Entry 6QL6 (electron microscopy, 2.90 A resolution); this record covers chains A and I of the 12 polymer chains in the assembly.

== Chain A ==
Molecule: Fatty acid synthase subunit alpha
Source organism: Saccharomyces cerevisiae
Notes: EC 2.3.1.86, 1.1.1.100, 2.3.1.41
UniProtKB: P19097 (FAS2_YEAST); numbering as in UniProt (aligned over 1-1887)
Amino-acid sequence (1887 residues; each row starts with the number of its first residue):
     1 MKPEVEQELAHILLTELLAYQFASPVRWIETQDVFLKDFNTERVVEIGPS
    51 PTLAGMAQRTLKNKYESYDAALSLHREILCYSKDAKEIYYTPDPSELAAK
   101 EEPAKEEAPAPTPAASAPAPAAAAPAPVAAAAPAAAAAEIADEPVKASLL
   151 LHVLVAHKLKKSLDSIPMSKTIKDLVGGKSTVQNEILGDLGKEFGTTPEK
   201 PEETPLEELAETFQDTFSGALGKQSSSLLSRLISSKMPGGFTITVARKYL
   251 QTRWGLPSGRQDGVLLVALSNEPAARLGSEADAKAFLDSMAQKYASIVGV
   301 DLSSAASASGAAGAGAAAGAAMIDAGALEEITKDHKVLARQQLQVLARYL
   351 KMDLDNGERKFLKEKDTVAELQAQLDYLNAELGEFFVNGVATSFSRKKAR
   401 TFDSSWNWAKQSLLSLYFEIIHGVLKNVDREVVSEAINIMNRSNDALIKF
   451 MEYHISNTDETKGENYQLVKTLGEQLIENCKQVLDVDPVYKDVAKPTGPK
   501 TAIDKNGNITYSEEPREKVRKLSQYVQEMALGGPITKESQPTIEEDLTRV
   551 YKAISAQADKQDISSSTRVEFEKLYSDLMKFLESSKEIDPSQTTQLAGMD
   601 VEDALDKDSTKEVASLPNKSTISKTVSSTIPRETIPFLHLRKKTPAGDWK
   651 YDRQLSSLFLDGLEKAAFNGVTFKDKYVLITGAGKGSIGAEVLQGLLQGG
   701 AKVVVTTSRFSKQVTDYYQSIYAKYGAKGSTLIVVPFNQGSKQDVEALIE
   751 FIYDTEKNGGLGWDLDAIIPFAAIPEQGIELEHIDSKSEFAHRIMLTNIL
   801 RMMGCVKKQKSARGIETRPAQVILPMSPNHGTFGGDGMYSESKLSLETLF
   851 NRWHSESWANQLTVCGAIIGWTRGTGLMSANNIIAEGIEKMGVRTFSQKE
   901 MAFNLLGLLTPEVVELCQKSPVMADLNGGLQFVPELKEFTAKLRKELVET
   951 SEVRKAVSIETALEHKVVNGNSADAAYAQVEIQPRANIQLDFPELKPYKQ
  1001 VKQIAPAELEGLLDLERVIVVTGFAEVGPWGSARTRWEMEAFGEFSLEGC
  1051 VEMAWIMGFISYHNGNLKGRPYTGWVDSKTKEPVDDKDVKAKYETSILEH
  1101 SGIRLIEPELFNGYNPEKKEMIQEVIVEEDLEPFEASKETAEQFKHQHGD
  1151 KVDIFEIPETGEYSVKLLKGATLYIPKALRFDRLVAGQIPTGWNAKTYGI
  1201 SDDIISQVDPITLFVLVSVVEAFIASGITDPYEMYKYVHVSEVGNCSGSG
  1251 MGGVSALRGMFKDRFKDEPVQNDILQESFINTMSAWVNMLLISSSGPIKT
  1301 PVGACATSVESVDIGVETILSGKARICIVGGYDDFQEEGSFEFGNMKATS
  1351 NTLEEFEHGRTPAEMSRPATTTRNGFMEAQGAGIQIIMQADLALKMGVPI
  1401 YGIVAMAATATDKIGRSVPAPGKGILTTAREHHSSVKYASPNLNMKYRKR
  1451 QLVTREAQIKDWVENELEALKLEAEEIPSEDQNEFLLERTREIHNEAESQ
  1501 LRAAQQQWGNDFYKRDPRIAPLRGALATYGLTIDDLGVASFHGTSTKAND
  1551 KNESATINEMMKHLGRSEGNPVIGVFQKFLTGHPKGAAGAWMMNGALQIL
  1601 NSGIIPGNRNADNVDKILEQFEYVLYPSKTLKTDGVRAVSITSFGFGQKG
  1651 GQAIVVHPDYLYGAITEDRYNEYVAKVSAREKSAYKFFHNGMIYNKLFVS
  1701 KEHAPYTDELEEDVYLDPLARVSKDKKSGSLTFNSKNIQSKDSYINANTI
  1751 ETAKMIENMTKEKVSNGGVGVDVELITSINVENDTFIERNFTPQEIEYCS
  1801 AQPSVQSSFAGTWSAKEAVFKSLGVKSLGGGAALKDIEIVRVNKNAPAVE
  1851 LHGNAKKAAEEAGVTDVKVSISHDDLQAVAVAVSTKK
Disordered / not traced: 95-139, 303-327, 540-598, 1887
Glycans and other covalent adducts: compound J8T linked to Ser180
Small-molecule neighbours: J8T ([(3R)-4-azanyl-2,2-dimethyl-3-oxidanyl-4-oxidanylidene-butyl] dihydrogen phosphate): Met1346, Ser1417, Pro1419, Ala1420, Pro1421, Thr1546, Ala1548
Curated features (UniProtKB/Swiss-Prot):
  - active site (For beta-ketoacyl synthase activity): Cys1305, His1542, His1583
  - binding site (acetyl-CoA): Asp1772 to Glu1774, Tyr1798, Ser1808, Glu1817 to Ser1827, Arg1841 to Lys1844, Ile1871 to His1873
  - binding site (Mg(2+)): Asp1772, Val1773, Glu1774, Ser1872, His1873
  - modified residue: Ser50 (Phosphoserine), Ser180 (O-(pantetheine 4'-phosphoryl)serine), Ser523 (Phosphoserine), Ser958 (Phosphoserine), Ser1440 (Phosphoserine)
  - cross-link: Lys37 (Glycyl lysine isopeptide (Lys-Gly) (interchain with G-Cter in ubiquitin))

== Chain I ==
Molecule: Fatty acid synthase subunit beta
Source organism: Saccharomyces cerevisiae
Notes: EC 2.3.1.86, 4.2.1.59, 1.3.1.9, 2.3.1.38, 2.3.1.39, 3.1.2.14
UniProtKB: P07149 (FAS1_YEAST); aligned to UniProt positions 5-2030 over residues 5-2036 (the alignment contains insertions or deletions, so no single offset holds)
Amino-acid sequence (2040 residues; numbered 5 to 2050; 6 numbers in that range are skipped by the numbering (no residue carries them; nothing is unmodelled there); the number before each row is that of its first residue):
     5 STRPLTLSHGSLEHVLLVPTASFFIASQLQEQFNKILPEPTEGFAADDEP
    55 TTPAELVGKFLGYVSSLVEPSKVGQFDQVLNLCLTEFENCYLEGNDIHAL
   105 AAKLLQENDTTLVKTKELIKNYITARIMAKRPFDKKSNSALFRAVGEGNA
   155 QLVAIFGGQGNTDDYFEELRDLYQTYHVLVGDLIKFSAETLSELIRTTLD
   205 AEKVFTQGLNILEWLENPSNTPDKDYLLSIPISCPLIGVIQLAHYVVTAK
   255 LLGFTPGELRSYLKGATGHSQGLVTAVAIAETDSWESFFVSVRKAITVLF
   305 FIGVRCYEAYPNTSLPPSILEDSLENNEGVPSPMLSISNLTQEQVQDYVN
   355 KTNSHLPAGKQVEISLVNGAKNLVVSGPPQSLYGLNLTLRKAKAPSGLDQ
   405 SRIPFSERKLKFSNRFLPVASPFHSHLLVPASDLINKDLVKNNVSFNAKD
   455 IQIPVYDTFDGSDLRVLSGSISERIVDCIIRLPVKWETTTQFKATHILDF
   505 GPGGASGLGVLTHRNKDGTGVRVIVAGTLDINPDDDYGFKQEIFDVTSNG
   555 LKKNPNWLEEYHPKLIKNKSGKIFVETKFSKLIGRPPLLVPGMTPCTVSP
   605 DFVAATTNAGYTIELAGGGYFSAAGMTAAIDSVVSQIEKGSTFGINLIYV
   655 NPFMLQWGIPLIKELRSKGYPIQFLTIGAGVPSLEVASEYIETLGLKYLG
   705 LKPGSIDAISQVINIAKAHPNFPIALQWTGGRGGGHHSFEDAHTPMLQMY
   755 SKIRRHPNIMLIFGSGFGSADDTYPYLTGEWSTKFDYPPMPFDGFLFGSR
   805 VMIAKEVKTSPDAKKCIAACTGVPDDKWEQTYKKPTGGIVTVRSEMGEPI
   855 HKIATRGVMLWKEFDETIFNLPKNKLVPTLEAKRDYIISRLNADFQKPWF
   905 ATVNGQARDLATMTYEEVAKRLVELMFIRSTNSWFDVTWRTFTGDFLRRV
   955 EERFTKSKTLSLIQSYSLLDKPDEAIEKVFNAYPAAREQFLNAQDIDHFL
  1005 SMCQNPMQKPVPFVPVLDRRFEIFFKKDSLWQSEHLEAVVDQDVQRTCIL
  1055 HGPVAAQFTKVIDEPIKSIMDGIHDGHIKKLLHQYYGDDESKIPAVEYFG
  1105 GESPVD
  1117 VQSDSEDSAVFKATSSTDEESWFKALAGSEINWRHASFLCSFITQDKMFV
  1167 SNPIRKVFKPSQGMVVEISNGNTSSKTVVTLSEPVQGELKPTVILKLLKE
  1217 NIIQMEMIENRTMDGKPVSLPLLYNFNPDNGFAPISEVMEDRNQRIKEMY
  1267 WKLWIDEPFNLDFDPRDVIKGKDFEITAKEVYDFTHAVGNNCEDFVSRPD
  1317 RTMLAPMDFAIVVGWRAIIKAIFPNTVDGDLLKLVHLSNGYKMIPGAKPL
  1367 QVGDVVSTTAVIESVVNQPTGKIVDVVGTLSRNGKPVMEVTSSFFYRGNY
  1417 TDFENTFQKTVEPVYQMHIKTSKDIAVLRSKEWFQLDDEDFDLLNKTLTF
  1467 ETETEVTFKNANIFSSVKCFGPIKVELPTKETVEIGIVDYEAGASHGNPV
  1517 VDFLKRNGSTLEQKVNLENPIPIAVLDSYTPSTNEPYARVSGDLNPIHVS
  1567 RHFASYANLPGTITHGMFSSASVRALIENWAADSVSSRVRGYTCQFVDMV
  1617 LPNTALKTSIQHVGMINGRKLIKFETRNEDDVVVLTGEAEIEQPVTTFVF
  1667 TGQGSQEQGMGMDLYKTSKAAQDVWNRADNHFKDTYGFSILDIVINNPVN
  1717 LTIHFGGEKGKRIRENYSAMIFETIVDGKLKTEKIFKEINEHSTSYTFRS
  1767 EKGLLSATQFTQPALTLMEKAAFEDLKSKGLIPADATFAGHSLGEYAALA
  1817 SLADVMSIESLVEVVFYRGMTMQVAVPRDELGRSNYGMIAINPGRVAASF
  1867 SQEALQYVVERVGKRTGWLVEIVNYNVENQQYVAAGDLRALDTVTNVLNF
  1917 IKLQKIDIIELQKSLSLEEVEGHLFEIIDEASKKSAVKPRPLKLERGFAC
  1967 IPLVGISVPFHSTYLMNGVKPFKSFLKKNIIKENVKVARLAGKYIPNLTA
  2017 KPFQVTKEYFQDVYDLTGSEPIKEIIDNWEKYEQ
Disordered / not traced: 1117-1120
Small-molecule neighbours: FMN (flavin mononucleotide): Pro595, Gly596, Met597, Thr598, Pro599, Asn650, Ile652, Gly682, Ala683, Lys706, Thr733, Arg736, Gly737, Gly738, Gly739, Ser769, Gly770, Leu800, Phe801, Gly802, Ser803, Met806, Leu1054, His1055, Gly1056, Ala1059
Curated features (UniProtKB/Swiss-Prot):
  - active site: Ser274 (For acetyltransferase activity)
  - modified residue: Thr733 (Phosphothreonine)

== Interface between chain A and chain I ==
Residue-residue contacts (12; chain A residue first):
  Glu66(A) - Lys395(I)
  Ser67(A) - His359(I)
  Tyr68(A) - His359(I)
  Ala70(A) - Gly388(I)
  Ala70(A) - Leu391(I)  hydrophobic
  Ala70(A) - Thr392(I)
  Ala71(A) - Thr356(I)
  Ala71(A) - His359(I)
  Ala71(A) - Leu360(I)
  Ser73(A) - Ile323(I)
  Ser73(A) - Gln384(I)  hydrogen bond
  Ser73(A) - Tyr387(I)
Also at the interface, not in a pair above, chain A (7 interface residues in all): Leu72

== Summary ==
The interface between chain A and chain I involves 7 residues on one side and 10 on the other, with 1 hydrogen
bond. Its one hydrogen-bonded contact is Ser73(A)-Gln384(I). Chain A binds compound J8T. Ligands of chain I:
flavin mononucleotide.
Here chain A is Fatty acid synthase subunit alpha and chain I is Fatty acid synthase subunit beta, both from
Saccharomyces cerevisiae. Entry 6QL6 (Structure of Fatty acid synthase complex from Saccharomyces cerevisiae
at 2.9 Angstrom) was determined by electron microscopy, deposited together with 6QL5, 6QL7 and 6QL9.
